3JPT - chains A and T of the 4 polymer chains in the assembly; structure by X-ray diffraction, 2.15 A resolution.

== Chain A ==
Molecule: DNA polymerase beta
Organism: Homo sapiens
Notes: EC 2.7.7.7
UniProt: P06746 (DPOLB_HUMAN); numbering as in UniProt (aligned over 1-335)
Amino-acid sequence (335 residues; numbered 1 to 335; the number before each row is that of its first residue):
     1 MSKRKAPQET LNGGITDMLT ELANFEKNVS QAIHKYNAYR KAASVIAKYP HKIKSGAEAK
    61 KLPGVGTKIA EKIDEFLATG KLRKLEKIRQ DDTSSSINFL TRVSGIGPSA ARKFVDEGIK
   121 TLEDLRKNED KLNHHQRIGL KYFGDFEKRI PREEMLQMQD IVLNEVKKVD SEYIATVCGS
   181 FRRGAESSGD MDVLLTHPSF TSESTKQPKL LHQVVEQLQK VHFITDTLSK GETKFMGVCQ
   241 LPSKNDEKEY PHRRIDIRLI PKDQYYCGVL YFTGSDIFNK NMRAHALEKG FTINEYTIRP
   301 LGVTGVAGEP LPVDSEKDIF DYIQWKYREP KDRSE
Not modelled in the structure: 1-9
UniProt features mapped onto this chain:
  - region: Arg-183 to Asp-192 (DNA-binding)
  - active site: Lys-72 (Nucleophile)
  - binding site (K(+)): Lys-60, Leu-62, Val-65, Thr-101, Val-103, Ile-106
  - binding site (Na(+)): Lys-60, Leu-62, Val-65, Thr-101, Val-103, Ile-106
  - binding site (dATP): Arg-149, Ser-180, Arg-183, Gly-189, Asp-190
  - binding site (dCTP): Arg-149, Ser-180, Arg-183, Gly-189, Asp-190
  - binding site (dGTP): Arg-149, Ser-180, Arg-183, Gly-189, Asp-190, Asp-192
  - binding site (dTTP): Arg-149, Ser-180, Arg-183, Gly-189, Asp-190
  - binding site (Mg(2+)): Asp-190, Asp-192, Asp-256
  - modified residue: Lys-72 (N6-acetyllysine), Arg-83 (Omega-N-methylarginine), Arg-152 (Omega-N-methylarginine)
  - cross-link (Glycyl lysine isopeptide (Lys-Gly)): Lys-41 (interchain with G-Cter in ubiquitin), Lys-61 (interchain with G-Cter in ubiquitin), Lys-81 (interchain with G-Cter in ubiquitin)
  - natural variant: Leu-22 (L22P: Found in a gastric cancer sample; uncertain significance), Tyr-39 (Y39C: Found in a gastric cancer sample; uncertain significance), Gly-118 (G118V: Decreased DNA-directed DNA polymerase activity), Arg-137 (R137Q: Decreased function in base-excision repair), Arg-149 (R149I: Decreased DNA-directed DNA polymerase activity), Asp-160 (D160N: Found in a gastric cancer sample; uncertain significance), Cys-239 (C239R: Found in a gastric cancer sample; uncertain significance), Lys-289 (K289M: Found in a colon cancer sample; uncertain significance), Asn-294 (N294D: Found in a gastric cancer sample; uncertain significance), Glu-295 (E295K: Found in a gastric cancer sample; uncertain significance)
  - mutagenesis: Phe-25 (F25W: No effect on 5'-dRP lyase activity. Decreased ssDNA binding), His-34 (H34G: Decreased 5'-dRP lyase activity. Decreased ssDNA binding), Lys-35 (K35A: Decreased 5'-dRP lyase activity. Decreased ssDNA binding. Loss of 5'-dRP lyase activity; when associated with A-68 and A-72. Decreased ssDNA binding; when associated with A-68 and A-72 ...), Tyr-39 (Y39F: No effect on 5'-dRP lyase activity; Y39Q: Abolishes DNA polymerase and 5'-dRP lyase activity), Lys-41 (K41R: Abolishes ubiquitination; when associated with R-61 and R-81), Lys-60 (K60A: Decreased 5'-dRP lyase activity. Decreased ssDNA binding), Lys-61 (K61R: Abolishes ubiquitination; when associated with R-41 and R-81), Lys-68 (K68A: No effect on 5'-dRP lyase activity. Decreased ssDNA binding. Loss of 5'-dRP lyase activity; when associated with A-35 and A-72. Decreased ssDNA binding; when associated with A-35 and A-72 ...), Glu-71 (E71Q: No effect on 5'-dRP lyase activity. No effect on structure shown by circular dichroism. No effect on ssDNA binding), Lys-72 (K72A: Severely reduced 5'-dRP lyase activity. Does not affect ssDNA binding. Loss of 5'-dRP lyase activity; when associated with A-35 and A-68. Decreased ssDNA binding ...), Glu-75 (E75A: Slightly decreased 5'-dRP lyase activity. Decreased ssDNA binding. No effect on structure shown by circular dichroism), Lys-81 (K81R: Abolishes ubiquitination; when associated with R-41 and R-61), 5 further mutagenesis entries in UniProt
Ion coordination: Na+ site 1: Lys-60, Leu-62, Val-65 (shared with 1 residue of chain D); Na+ site 2: Thr-101, Val-103, Ile-106 (shared with 1 residue of chain P); Mg2+: Asp-190, Asp-192 (together with GFC); Na+ site 3: Asp-190, Asp-192, Asp-256 (together with GFC)
Small-molecule neighbours: GFC (5'-O-[(S)-{[(S)-[(S)-chloro(fluoro)phosphonomethyl](hydroxy)phosphoryl]oxy}(hydroxy)phosphoryl]-2'-deoxyguanosine): Arg-149, Gly-179, Ser-180, Arg-183, Ser-188, Gly-189, Asp-190, Asp-192, Tyr-271, Phe-272, Thr-273, Gly-274, Ser-275, Asp-276, Asn-279, Arg-283
Reported in the primary citation:
  - binding site for GFC: Arg-183
  - specificity-determining residues: Arg-183

== Chain T ==
Molecule: 16-nt DNA strand
Sequence (16 nucleotides; row label = number of the first residue in the row):
     1 CCGACCGCGC ATCAGC

== Interface between chain A and chain T ==
Residue-residue contacts (24):
  His-34(A) / DC5(T)  stacking on the base
  Asn-133(A) / DT12(T)  phosphate contact
  Ser-229(A) / DC10(T)  phosphate contact
  Ser-229(A) / DA11(T)  sugar contact
  Lys-230(A) / DC10(T)  phosphate contact
  Lys-230(A) / DA11(T)  hydrogen bond to the phosphate
  Gly-231(A) / DC10(T)  phosphate contact
  Glu-232(A) / DC10(T)  hydrogen bond to the phosphate
  Thr-233(A) / DG9(T)  hydrogen bond to the phosphate
  Thr-233(A) / DC10(T)  hydrogen bond to the phosphate
  Lys-234(A) / DG9(T)  sugar contact
  Lys-234(A) / DC10(T)  hydrogen bond to the phosphate
  Arg-258(A) / DG9(T)  sugar contact
  Lys-280(A) / DC6(T)  salt bridge to the phosphate
  Arg-283(A) / DC6(T)  hydrogen bond to the base
  Arg-283(A) / DG7(T)  hydrogen bond to the sugar
  Leu-287(A) / DC6(T)  phosphate contact
  Leu-287(A) / DG7(T)  phosphate contact
  Thr-292(A) / DG7(T)  hydrogen bond to the phosphate
  Ile-293(A) / DG7(T)  sugar contact
  Asn-294(A) / DG7(T)  phosphate contact
  Asn-294(A) / DC8(T)  hydrogen bond to the phosphate
  Glu-295(A) / DC8(T)  sugar contact
  Tyr-296(A) / DG9(T)  hydrogen bond to the phosphate
Also at the interface, not in a pair above, chain A (20 interface residues in all): His-134, Tyr-271, Ala-284

== In short ==
The interface between chain A and chain T involves 20 residues on one side and 8 on the other, with 10
hydrogen bonds, 1 salt bridge and 1 aromatic stacking contact. Polar contacts include Arg-283(A)/DC6(T),
Arg-283(A)/DG7(T) and Lys-230(A)/DA11(T). Chain A binds compound GFC. From the paper: a binding site for GFC
at Arg-183(A); the specificity determinant Arg-183(A).
Chain A is DNA polymerase beta (Homo sapiens) and chain T is a 16-nt DNA strand; the structure, Ternary
complex of DNA polymerase beta with a dideoxy terminated primer and 2'-deoxyguanosine 5'-beta, gamma-fluoro
chloro ..., was determined by X-ray diffraction, deposited together with 3JPN, 3JPO, 3JPP, 3JPQ, 3JPR and
3JPS.
